3A6N - chains B and J of the 10 polymer chains in the assembly; structure by X-ray diffraction, 2.70 A resolution.

Chain B:
Molecule: Histone H4
Organism: Homo sapiens
UniProtKB: P62805 (H4_HUMAN); residues 0-102 here correspond to UniProt positions 1-103 (UniProt number = residue number + 1)
Chain sequence (106 residues; row label = number of the first residue in the row; numbers below 1 keep their minus sign (Gly-3 is residue -3)):
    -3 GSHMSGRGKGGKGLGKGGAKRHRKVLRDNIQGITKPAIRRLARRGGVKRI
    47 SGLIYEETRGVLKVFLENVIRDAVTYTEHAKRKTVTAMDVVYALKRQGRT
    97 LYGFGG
Not modelled in the structure: -3 to 21
Sequence notes: expression tag (-3 to -1)
UniProt features mapped onto this chain:
  - DNA-binding region: Lys16 to Lys20
  - modified residue: Ser1 (N-acetylserine), Arg3 (Asymmetric dimethylarginine), Lys5 (N6-(2-hydroxyisobutyryl)lysine), Lys8 (N6-(2-hydroxyisobutyryl)lysine), Lys12 (N6-(2-hydroxyisobutyryl)lysine), Lys16 (N6-(2-hydroxyisobutyryl)lysine), Lys20 (N6,N6,N6-trimethyllysine), Lys31 (N6-(2-hydroxyisobutyryl)lysine), Lys44 (N6-(2-hydroxyisobutyryl)lysine), Ser47 (Phosphoserine), Tyr51 (Phosphotyrosine), Lys59 (N6-(2-hydroxyisobutyryl)lysine), Lys77 (N6-(2-hydroxyisobutyryl)lysine), Lys79 (N6-(2-hydroxyisobutyryl)lysine), Thr80 (Phosphothreonine), Tyr88 (Phosphotyrosine), Lys91 (N6-(2-hydroxyisobutyryl)lysine)
  - cross-link (Glycyl lysine isopeptide (Lys-Gly)): Lys12 (interchain with G-Cter in SUMO2), Lys20 (interchain with G-Cter in SUMO2), Lys31 (interchain with G-Cter in SUMO2), Lys59 (interchain with G-Cter in SUMO2), Lys79 (interchain with G-Cter in SUMO2), Lys91 (interchain with G-Cter in SUMO2)

Chain J:
Molecule: 146-nt DNA strand
Sequence (146 nucleotides; numbered 147 to 292; the number before each row is that of its first residue):
   147 ATCAATATCCACCTGCAGATTCTACCAAAAGTGTATTTGGAAACTGCTCC
   197 ATCAAAAGGCATGTTCAGCTGAATTCAGCTGAACATGCCTTTTGATGGAG
   247 CAGTTTCCAAATACACTTTTGGTAGAATCTGCAGGTGGATATTGAT
Not modelled in the structure: 147
Metal / ion sites: Mn2+ site 1 near DG186 (its only coordinating residue here); Mn2+ site 2 near DG217 (its only coordinating residue here); Mn2+ site 3 near DG267 (its only coordinating residue here); Mn2+ site 4 near DG280 (its only coordinating residue here)

Interface between chain B and chain J:
Pairs across the interface - 11 pairs, chain B then chain J:
  Arg35(B) - DA228(J)  salt bridge to the phosphate
  Arg45(B) - DG227(J)  hydrogen bond to the sugar
  Arg45(B) - DA228(J)  phosphate contact
  Ile46(B) - DG227(J)  sugar contact
  Ile46(B) - DA228(J)  hydrogen bond to the phosphate
  Ser47(B) - DG227(J)  hydrogen bond to the phosphate
  Gly48(B) - DG227(J)  hydrogen bond to the phosphate
  Arg78(B) - DA248(J)  sugar contact
  Lys79(B) - DC247(J)  phosphate contact
  Lys79(B) - DA248(J)  hydrogen bond to the phosphate
  Thr80(B) - DA248(J)  hydrogen bond to the phosphate
Also at the interface, not in a pair above, chain B (11 interface residues in all): Arg23, Arg39, Lys77
Also at the interface, not in a pair above, chain J (7 interface residues in all): DT226, DA229, DT237

In short:
11 residues of chain B and 7 residues of chain J are in contact; the contacts include 6 hydrogen bonds and 1
salt bridge. Polar pairs include Arg45(B)-DG227(J), Ile46(B)-DA228(J) and Ser47(B)-DG227(J). UniProt lists a
DNA-binding region on chain B.
Here chain B is Histone H4 (Homo sapiens) and chain J is a 146-nt DNA strand. Entry 3A6N (The nucleosome
containing a testis-specific histone variant, human H3T) was determined by X-ray diffraction (same publication
as 3AFA).
